PDB entry 4Y6A | X-ray diffraction, 2.60 A resolution | chains F and G of the 30 polymer chains in the assembly

== Chain F ==
Molecule: Probable proteasome subunit alpha type-7
Source organism: Saccharomyces cerevisiae
Notes: EC 3.4.25.1
Reference sequence: P21242 (PSA7_YEAST); residues -3 to 284 here correspond to UniProt positions 1-288 (UniProt number = residue number + 4)
Chain sequence (288 residues; numbered -3 to 284; the number before each row is that of its first residue; numbers below 1 keep their minus sign (Met-3 is residue -3)):
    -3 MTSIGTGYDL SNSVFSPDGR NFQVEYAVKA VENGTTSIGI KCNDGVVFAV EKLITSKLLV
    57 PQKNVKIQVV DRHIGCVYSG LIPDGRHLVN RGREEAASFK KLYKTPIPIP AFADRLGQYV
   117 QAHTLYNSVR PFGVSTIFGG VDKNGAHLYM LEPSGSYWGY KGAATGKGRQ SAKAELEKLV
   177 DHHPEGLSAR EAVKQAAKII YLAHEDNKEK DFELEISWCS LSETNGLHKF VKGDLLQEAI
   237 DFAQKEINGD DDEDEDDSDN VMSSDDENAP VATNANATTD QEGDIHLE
Unresolved in the structure: -3 to 1, 245-284
Swiss-Prot annotation at these positions:
  - modified residue: Thr-2 (N-acetylthreonine)

== Chain G ==
Molecule: Proteasome subunit alpha type-1
Source organism: Saccharomyces cerevisiae
Notes: EC 3.4.25.1
Reference sequence: P21243 (PSA1_YEAST); residues -8 to 243 here correspond to UniProt positions 1-252 (UniProt number = residue number + 9)
Chain sequence (252 residues; numbered -8 to 243; the number before each row is that of its first residue; numbers below 1 keep their minus sign (Met-8 is residue -8)):
    -8 MSGAAAASAA GYDRHITIFS PEGRLYQVEY AFKATNQTNI NSLAVRGKDC TVVISQKKVP
    52 DKLLDPTTVS YIFCISRTIG MVVNGPIPDA RNAALRAKAE AAEFRYKYGY DMPCDVLAKR
   112 MANLSQIYTQ RAYMRPLGVI LTFVSVDEEL GPSIYKTDPA GYYVGYKATA TGPKQQEITT
   172 NLENHFKKSK IDHINEESWE KVVEFAITHM IDALGTEFSK NDLEVGVATK DKFFTLSAEN
   232 IEERLVAIAE QD
Unresolved in the structure: -8 to 1, 243
Metal / ion sites: Mg2+: Thr8, Tyr119, Arg122, Met125

== How chain F and chain G interact ==
Contacting residue pairs - 63 pairs, chain F then chain G:
  Thr2(F) with His6(G)
  Gly3(F) with His6(G)
  Tyr4(F) with Arg5(G); His6(G); Tyr21(G)
  Ser9(F) with Arg126(G)
  Val10(F) with His6(G); Gln18(G)
  Phe11(F) with Gln18(G), hydrogen bond (backbone-side chain); Tyr21(G); Ala22(G), hydrophobic; Ala25(G), hydrophobic; Arg126(G); Pro127(G)
  Ser12(F) with Tyr21(G)
  Pro13(F) with Tyr21(G), hydrophobic; Lys24(G), hydrogen bond (backbone-side chain)
  Asp14(F) with Lys24(G)
  Gly15(F) with Tyr21(G); Ala25(G)
  Lys37(F) with Asp56(G), salt bridge
  Asp110(F) with Arg82(G)
  Gln114(F) with Arg82(G), hydrogen bond (side chain-backbone); Asn83(G); Leu86(G)
  Gln117(F) with Pro79(G); Asp80(G); Asn83(G), hydrogen bond; Arg126(G)
  Thr120(F) with Arg126(G), hydrogen bond (backbone-side chain)
  Leu121(F) with Tyr124(G); Arg126(G); Leu128(G), hydrophobic
  Tyr122(F) with Tyr124(G); Met125(G), hydrophobic
  Ser150(F) with Pro79(G)
  Gly151(F) with Pro79(G)
  Ser152(F) with Ile78(G); Pro79(G)
  Tyr153(F) with Arg82(G), hydrogen bond (backbone-side chain)
  Trp154(F) with Leu55(G), hydrophobic; Thr59(G); Val60(G), hydrophobic; Ser61(G); Tyr62(G); Ile78(G), hydrophobic; Arg82(G)
  Gly155(F) with Leu55(G); Asp56(G), hydrogen bond (backbone-backbone); Thr59(G), hydrogen bond (backbone-side chain)
  Tyr156(F) with Leu54(G); Leu55(G); Asp56(G)
  Lys157(F) with Lys53(G); Leu54(G), hydrogen bond (backbone-backbone); Leu55(G)
  Gly158(F) with Leu54(G), hydrogen bond (backbone-backbone)
  Lys169(F) with Leu54(G)
  Leu172(F) with Leu54(G), hydrophobic
  Glu173(F) with Lys53(G); Leu54(G)
  Val176(F) with Leu54(G), hydrophobic
  Asp177(F) with Lys53(G), salt bridge
Also at the interface, not in a pair above, chain F (32 interface residues in all): Tyr145
Also at the interface, not in a pair above, chain G (29 interface residues in all): Asp52, Pro57, Gly129

== In short ==
32 residues of chain F and 29 residues of chain G are in contact, with 10 hydrogen bonds and 2 salt bridges.
Polar contacts include Lys37(F)-Asp56(G), Asp177(F)-Lys53(G) and Phe11(F)-Gln18(G). Thr8(G), Tyr119(G),
Arg122(G) and Met125(G) coordinate Mg2+.
Chain F is Probable proteasome subunit alpha type-7 and chain G is Proteasome subunit alpha type-1, both from
Saccharomyces cerevisiae; the structure, Yeast 20S proteasome beta2-H114D mutant in complex with Ac-PAD-ep,
was determined by X-ray diffraction, deposited together with 4Y69, 4Y6V, 4Y6Z, 4Y70, 4Y74, 4Y75 and 34 further
entries.
